3J9T - chains R and S of the 28 polymer chains in the assembly; structure by electron microscopy, 6.90 A resolution (low resolution: residue-level contacts below are approximate; hydrogen-bond / salt-bridge calls are withheld).

== Chain R (and S) ==
Name: V-type proton ATPase subunit c
From: Saccharomyces cerevisiae
Notes: chain S of this document is another copy of the same molecule, construct and numbering; everything in this record applies to it too
Reference sequence: P25515 (VATL1_YEAST); numbering as in UniProt (aligned over 1-160)
Chain sequence (160 residues; row label = number of the first residue in the row):
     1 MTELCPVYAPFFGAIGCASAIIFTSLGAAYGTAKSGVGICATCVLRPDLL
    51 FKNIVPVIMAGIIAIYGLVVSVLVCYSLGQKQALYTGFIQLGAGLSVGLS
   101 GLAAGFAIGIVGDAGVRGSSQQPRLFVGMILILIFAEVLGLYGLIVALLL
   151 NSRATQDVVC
Unresolved in the structure: 1-10
Curated features (UniProtKB/Swiss-Prot):
  - site: Glu137 (Essential for proton translocation)
  - mutagenesis: Glu137 (E137D: Partial inactivation; E137Q/V/K: Inactivation)

== How chain R and chain S interact ==
Contacting residue pairs - 61 pairs, chain R then chain S:
  Leu84(R) - Phe11(S)
  Tyr85(R) - Phe11(S)
  Tyr85(R) - Gly79(S)
  Tyr85(R) - Gln80(S)
  Tyr85(R) - Gln82(S)
  Phe88(R) - Phe11(S)
  Phe88(R) - Phe12(S)
  Phe88(R) - Ile15(S)
  Ile89(R) - Ala14(S)
  Gly92(R) - Ala18(S)
  Leu95(R) - Ala18(S)
  Leu95(R) - Ile22(S)
  Ser96(R) - Ala18(S)
  Ser96(R) - Ile21(S)
  Leu99(R) - Ile22(S)
  Ser100(R) - Ile21(S)
  Ser100(R) - Ser25(S)
  Ala103(R) - Ser25(S)
  Ala103(R) - Leu26(S)
  Ala103(R) - Ala29(S)
  Ala107(R) - Ala29(S)
  Ile110(R) - Ala33(S)
  Ile110(R) - Val37(S)
  Val111(R) - Thr32(S)
  Val111(R) - Ala33(S)
  Ala114(R) - Cys40(S)
  Gly115(R) - Cys40(S)
  Gly118(R) - Val44(S)
  Gln121(R) - Val44(S)
  Gln122(R) - Cys43(S)
  Gln122(R) - Val44(S)
  Gln122(R) - Pro47(S)
  Leu125(R) - Pro47(S)
  Gly128(R) - Leu50(S)
  Leu131(R) - Ile54(S)
  Ile132(R) - Thr32(S)
  Ile132(R) - Ile39(S)
  Ile132(R) - Val57(S)
  Phe135(R) - Val57(S)
  Phe135(R) - Ile58(S)
  Val138(R) - Gly61(S)
  Leu139(R) - Ser25(S)
  Leu139(R) - Ala64(S)
  Tyr142(R) - Ala20(S)
  Tyr142(R) - Ile21(S)
  Tyr142(R) - Thr24(S)
  Tyr142(R) - Ser25(S)
  Tyr142(R) - Ala64(S)
  Tyr142(R) - Gly67(S)
  Tyr142(R) - Leu68(S)
  Tyr142(R) - Ser71(S)
  Gly143(R) - Ile21(S)
  Ile145(R) - Val72(S)
  Val146(R) - Ile21(S)
  Val146(R) - Ser71(S)
  Val146(R) - Cys75(S)
  Leu149(R) - Cys75(S)
  Arg153(R) - Cys75(S)
  Arg153(R) - Tyr76(S)
  Gln156(R) - Gln80(S)
  Cys160(R) - Gln80(S)
Also at the interface, not in a pair above, chain R (37 interface residues in all): Leu91, Arg117, Met129, Leu150
Also at the interface, not in a pair above, chain S (41 interface residues in all): Cys17, Ala28, Gly36, Ile65, Leu78, Lys81

== In short ==
The interface between chain R and chain S involves 37 residues on one side and 41 on the other. Curated
annotation (UniProt) lists one mutagenesis site on chain R.
Both chains are V-type proton ATPase subunit c (Saccharomyces cerevisiae). Entry 3J9T (Yeast V-ATPase state 1)
was determined by electron microscopy together with 3J9U and 3J9V from the same study.
